2X7Q - chain A; structure by X-ray diffraction, 2.00 A resolution.

[Chain A]
Protein: Possible thiamine biosynthesis enzyme
From: Candida albicans
UniProtKB: Q59X88 (Q59X88_CANAL); numbering as in UniProt (aligned over 1-299)
Amino-acid sequence (321 residues; each row starts with the number of its first residue; numbers below 1 keep their minus sign (Mse-12 is residue -12)):
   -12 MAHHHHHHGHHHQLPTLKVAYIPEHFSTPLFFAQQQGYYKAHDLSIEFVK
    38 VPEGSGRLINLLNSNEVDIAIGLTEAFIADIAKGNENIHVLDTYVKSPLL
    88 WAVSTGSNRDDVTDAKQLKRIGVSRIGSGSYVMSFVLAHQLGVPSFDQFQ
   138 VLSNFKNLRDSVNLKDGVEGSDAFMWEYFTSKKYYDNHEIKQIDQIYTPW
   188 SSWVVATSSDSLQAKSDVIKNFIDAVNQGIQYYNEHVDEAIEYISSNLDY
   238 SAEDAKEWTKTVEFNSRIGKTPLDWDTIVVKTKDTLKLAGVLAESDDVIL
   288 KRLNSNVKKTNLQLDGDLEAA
Not modelled in the structure: -12 to 0, 307-308
Differences from the reference sequence: expression tag (-12 to 0, 300-308); engineered mutation Leu1 (Met in Q59X88)
Modified / non-standard residues: Mse-12 (selenomethionine); Mse120 (selenomethionine; parent Met); Mse162 (selenomethionine; parent Met)
Metal / ion sites: Ca2+ site 1: Asn52, Asp181, Gln182, Asp197; Ca2+ site 2: Gly71, Glu73
What the authors report for this chain:
  - conformationally variable residues (side-chain flip): Glu11, Arg112
  - contacts within the chain: Lys170-Asp236 (salt bridge)

[In short]
Asn52, Asp181, Gln182 and Asp197 coordinate Ca2+ site 1. Gly71 and Glu73 coordinate Ca2+ site 2. From the
paper: conformational variability at Glu11 and Arg112; contacts within the chain involving Lys170 and Asp236.
Chain A is Possible thiamine biosynthesis enzyme (Candida albicans); the structure, The conserved Candida
albicans CA3427 gene product defines a new family of proteins exhibiting the generic ..., was determined by
X-ray diffraction (same publication as 2X7P).
